PDB entry 6Q7P | X-ray diffraction, 1.96 A resolution | chain A

[Chain A]
Molecule: OE1.2
Organism: Pyrococcus horikoshii
UniProtKB: O58216 (O58216_PYRHO); residue numbers follow UniProt; this construct covers 1-232
Amino-acid sequence (242 residues; numbered 1 to 242; the number before each row is that of its first residue):
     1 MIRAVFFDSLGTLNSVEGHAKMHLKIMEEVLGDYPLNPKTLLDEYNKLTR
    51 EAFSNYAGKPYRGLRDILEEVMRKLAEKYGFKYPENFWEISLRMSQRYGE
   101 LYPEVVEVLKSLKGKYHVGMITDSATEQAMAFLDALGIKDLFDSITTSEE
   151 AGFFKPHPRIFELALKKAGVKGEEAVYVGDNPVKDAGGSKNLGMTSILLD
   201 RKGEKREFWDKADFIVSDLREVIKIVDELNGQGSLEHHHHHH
Not modelled in the structure: 231-242
Glycans and other covalent adducts: 1-phenylethanone (AC0) linked to His23
Modified positions: His23 (N1-methylated histidine; MHS)
Differences from the reference sequence: conflict Ser9 (Phe in O58216), Leu10 (Val in O58216), Asn14 (Leu in O58216), His19 (Glu in O58216), Met22 (Thr in O58216), Asn46 (Glu in O58216), Gly63 (Pro in O58216), Leu64 (Ile in O58216), Leu68 (Glu in O58216), Ser91 (His in O58216), Ser95 (His in O58216), Ala125 (Asp in O58216), Gln128 (Tyr in O58216), Ala129 (Leu in O58216), Phe132 (His in O58216), Ala186 (Cys in O58216), Ala212 (Cys in O58216); expression tag (233-242)

[Summary]
Chain A is OE1.2 (Pyrococcus horikoshii); the structure, Crystal structure of OE1.2, was determined by X-ray
diffraction (same publication as 6Q7N, 6Q7O, 6Q7Q and 6Q7R).
